Entry 9LVA (electron microscopy, 3.52 A resolution); this record covers chain A.

== Chain A ==
Name: Auxin transporter protein 1
Organism: Arabidopsis thaliana
Reference sequence: Q96247 (AUX1_ARATH); numbering as in UniProt (aligned over 1-485)
Amino-acid sequence (510 residues; row label = number of the first residue in the row; numbers below 1 keep their minus sign (Met-24 is residue -24)):
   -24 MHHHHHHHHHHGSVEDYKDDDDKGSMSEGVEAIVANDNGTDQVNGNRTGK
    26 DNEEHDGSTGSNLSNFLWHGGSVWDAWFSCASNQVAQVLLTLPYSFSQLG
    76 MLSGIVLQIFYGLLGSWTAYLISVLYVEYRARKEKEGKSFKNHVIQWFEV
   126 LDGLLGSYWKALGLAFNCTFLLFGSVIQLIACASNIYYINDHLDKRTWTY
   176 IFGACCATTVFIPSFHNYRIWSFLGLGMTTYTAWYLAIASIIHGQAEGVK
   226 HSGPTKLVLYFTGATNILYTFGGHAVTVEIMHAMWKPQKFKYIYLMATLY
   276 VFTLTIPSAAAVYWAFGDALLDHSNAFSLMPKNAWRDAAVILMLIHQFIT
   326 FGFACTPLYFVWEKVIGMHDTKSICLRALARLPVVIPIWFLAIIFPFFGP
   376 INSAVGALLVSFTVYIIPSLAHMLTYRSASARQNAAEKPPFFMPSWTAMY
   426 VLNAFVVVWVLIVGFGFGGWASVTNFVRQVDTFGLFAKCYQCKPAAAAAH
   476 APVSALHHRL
Not modelled in the structure: -24 to 43, 343-351, 468-485
Differences from the reference sequence: initiating methionine (-24); expression tag (-23 to 0)
Disulfide bonds: Cys464-Cys467
Small-molecule neighbours: 1H-indol-3-ylacetic acid (IAC): Asn58, Ala61, Gln62, Val63, Leu146, Gly149, Ile152, Gln153, Tyr244, His249, Thr325, Ala329
UniProt features mapped onto this chain:
  - mutagenesis: Ser57 (S57F: In aux1-120; agravitropism), Gly79 (G79R: In aux1-110; resistance to 2,4-D), Gly178 (G178D: In aux1-112; agravitropism), Ser215 (S215F: In aux1-111; agravitropism), Gly238 (G238E: In aux1-104; agravitropism), Gly247 (G247E: In aux1-106; resistance to 2,4-D, agravitropism), Ala250 (A250T: In aux1-113 agravitropism), Met259 (M259I: In aux1-114 agravitropism), Pro262 (P262S: In aux1-116 agravitropism), Ala272 (A272V: In aux1-2; resistance to 2,4-D, lower growth rate of roots and hypocotyls, partial gravitropism), Gly292 (G292E: In aux1-117; agravitropism), Met305 (M305R: In aux1-102; agravitropism), 4 further mutagenesis entries in UniProt
Reported in the primary citation:
  - binding site for 1H-indol-3-ylacetic acid: Asn58, Ala61, Gln62, Gln153, Tyr244, His249, Thr325, Ala329
  - mutagenesis - F145A, T245A, G247E, A250T: decreased expression
  - conformationally variable residues (side-chain flip): Gln59, His249
  - contacts within the chain: Gln59-Thr273 (hydrogen bond), Gln59-Tyr269 (hydrogen bond)

== Summary ==
Bound to chain A: 1H-indol-3-ylacetic acid. Curated annotation (UniProt) lists 16 mutagenesis sites. The paper
reports a binding site for 1H-indol-3-ylacetic acid at Asn58, Ala61 and Gln62 among others; F145A, T245A and
G247E, among others, reduce expression.
Chain A is Auxin transporter protein 1 (Arabidopsis thaliana); the structure, IAA-bound AUX1, was determined
by electron microscopy.
